PDB entry 5Y34 | X-ray diffraction, 1.32 A resolution | chains A and B of the 4 polymer chains in the assembly

Chain A:
Name: Hydrogenase
From: Hydrogenovibrio marinus
Notes: EC 1.12.5.1
UniProtKB: F2Z6J6 (F2Z6J6_HYDMR); residues 1-596 here = UniProt positions 1-596
Amino-acid sequence (596 residues; row label = number of the first residue in the row):
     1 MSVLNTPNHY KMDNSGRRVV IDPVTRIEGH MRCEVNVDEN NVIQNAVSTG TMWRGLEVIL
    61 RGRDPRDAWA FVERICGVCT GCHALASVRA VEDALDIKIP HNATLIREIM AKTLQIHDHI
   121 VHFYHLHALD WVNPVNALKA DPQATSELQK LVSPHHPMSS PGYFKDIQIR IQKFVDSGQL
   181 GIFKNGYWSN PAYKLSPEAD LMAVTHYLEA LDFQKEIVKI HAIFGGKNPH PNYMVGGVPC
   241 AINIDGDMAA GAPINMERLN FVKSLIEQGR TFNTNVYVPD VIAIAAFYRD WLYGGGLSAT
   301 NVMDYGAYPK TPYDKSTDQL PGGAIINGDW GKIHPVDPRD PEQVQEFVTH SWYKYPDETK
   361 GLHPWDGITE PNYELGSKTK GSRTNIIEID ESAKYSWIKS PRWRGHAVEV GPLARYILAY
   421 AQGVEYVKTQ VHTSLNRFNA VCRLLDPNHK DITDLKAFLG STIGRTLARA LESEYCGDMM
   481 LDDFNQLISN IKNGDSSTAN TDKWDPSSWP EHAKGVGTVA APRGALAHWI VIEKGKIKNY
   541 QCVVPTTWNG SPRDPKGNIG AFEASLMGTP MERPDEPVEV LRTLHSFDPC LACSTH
Not modelled in the structure: 1
Ion coordination: Mg2+: Glu-57, Cys-542; nickel (III) ion: Cys-76, Cys-79, Cys-590, Cys-593 (together with oxygen atom); carbonmonoxide-(dicyano) iron Fe: Cys-79, Cys-593 (together with oxygen atom)
Ligand contacts:
  - nickel (iii) ion / oxygen atom: Cys-76, Val-78, Cys-79, Arg-523, Cys-590, Cys-593
  - carbonmonoxide-(dicyano) iron (FCO): Cys-79, Cys-82, His-83, Ala-521, Pro-522, Arg-523, Leu-526, Val-544, Pro-545, Thr-546, Cys-590, Cys-593

Chain B:
Name: Membrane-bound hydrogenase small subunit
From: Hydrogenovibrio marinus
UniProtKB: F2Z6J5 (F2Z6J5_HYDMR); residues 1-283 here correspond to UniProt positions 41-323 (UniProt number = residue number + 40)
Amino-acid sequence (283 residues; row label = number of the first residue in the row):
     1 NKIAHAMETK PRTPVIWLHG LECTCCSESF IRSAHPLAKD VVLSMISLDY DDTLMAASGH
    61 AAEAILDEIK EKYKGNYILA VEGNPPLNQD GMSCIIGGRP FSEQLKRMAD DAKAIISWGS
   121 CASWGCVQAA KPNPTQATPV HKFLGGGYDK PIIKVPGCPP IAEVMTGVIT YMLTFDRIPE
   181 LDRQGRPKMF YSQRIHDKCY RRPHFDAGQF VEEWDDEGAR KGYCLYKVGC KGPTTYNACS
   241 TVRWNGGTSF PIQSGHGCIG CSEDGFWDKG SFYSRDTEMN AFG
Not modelled in the structure: 1-10
Ion coordination: fe4-s3 cluster Fe: Cys-23, Cys-25, Cys-26, Cys-121, Cys-126, Cys-158; 4Fe-4S cluster Fe: His-196, Cys-199, Cys-224, Cys-230; 3Fe-4S cluster Fe: Cys-239, Cys-258, Cys-261
Ligand contacts:
  - 3Fe-4S cluster (F3S): Ile-195, Thr-235, Asn-237, Cys-239, Trp-244, Phe-250, Pro-251, Cys-258, Ile-259, Gly-260, Cys-261, Ser-262
  - fe4-s3 cluster (SF3): Glu-22, Cys-23, Thr-24, Cys-25, Cys-26, Ser-27, Glu-82, Gly-119, Ser-120, Cys-121, Cys-126, Gly-157, Cys-158, Pro-159
  - 4Fe-4S cluster (SF4): Ile-195, His-196, Cys-199, Arg-201, Arg-202, Phe-205, Cys-224, Leu-225, Tyr-226, Cys-230, Gly-232, Pro-233, Ile-252

Interface between chain A and chain B:
Residue-residue contacts (200; chain A residue first):
  Val-20(A) / His-60(B)  hydrogen bond (backbone-side chain)
  Ile-21(A) / Ser-58(B)
  Asp-22(A) / Gly-59(B)
  Asp-22(A) / Ile-96(B)
  Asp-22(A) / Gly-97(B)  hydrogen bond (side chain-backbone)
  Asp-22(A) / Gly-98(B)  hydrogen bond (side chain-backbone)
  Pro-23(A) / Tyr-50(B)
  Pro-23(A) / Asp-52(B)
  Pro-23(A) / Ser-58(B)
  Pro-23(A) / Gly-59(B)  hydrogen bond (backbone-backbone)
  Pro-23(A) / Glu-63(B)
  Val-24(A) / Ser-58(B)
  Thr-25(A) / Asp-52(B)
  Thr-25(A) / Met-55(B)  hydrogen bond (side chain-backbone)
  Thr-25(A) / Ala-57(B)  hydrogen bond (side chain-backbone)
  Thr-25(A) / Ser-58(B)  hydrogen bond
  Arg-26(A) / Asp-52(B)  hydrogen bond (backbone-backbone)
  Arg-26(A) / Thr-53(B)
  Arg-26(A) / Leu-54(B)
  Arg-26(A) / Met-55(B)  hydrogen bond (side chain-backbone)
  Arg-26(A) / Ala-56(B)  hydrogen bond (side chain-backbone)
  Glu-28(A) / Cys-23(B)
  Glu-28(A) / Thr-24(B)  hydrogen bond
  His-30(A) / His-19(B)  hydrogen bond (side chain-backbone)
  His-30(A) / Gly-20(B)  hydrogen bond (side chain-backbone)
  His-30(A) / Asp-52(B)
  His-30(A) / Cys-94(B)
  His-30(A) / Ile-96(B)
  Arg-32(A) / Gly-98(B)
  Thr-51(A) / Ser-93(B)
  Thr-51(A) / Cys-94(B)
  Thr-51(A) / Ile-95(B)  hydrogen bond (backbone-backbone)
  Met-52(A) / Leu-21(B)  hydrophobic
  Met-52(A) / Glu-22(B)
  Met-52(A) / Ser-93(B)
  Trp-53(A) / Leu-21(B)
  Trp-53(A) / Ser-93(B)  hydrogen bond (backbone-backbone)
  Trp-53(A) / Pro-134(B)  hydrophobic
  Trp-53(A) / Thr-135(B)
  Arg-54(A) / Glu-22(B)
  Arg-54(A) / Cys-23(B)
  Arg-54(A) / Gln-128(B)
  Arg-54(A) / Pro-134(B)
  Arg-54(A) / Thr-135(B)
  Leu-56(A) / Val-127(B)  hydrophobic
  Val-58(A) / Pro-132(B)  hydrophobic
  Ile-59(A) / Val-127(B)
  Ile-59(A) / Gln-128(B)
  Ile-59(A) / Ala-130(B)
  Ile-59(A) / Lys-131(B)
  Ile-59(A) / Pro-132(B)
  Ile-59(A) / Pro-134(B)
  Arg-63(A) / Ala-130(B)
  Arg-63(A) / Lys-131(B)  hydrogen bond (side chain-backbone)
  Arg-63(A) / Trp-267(B)  hydrogen bond (side chain-backbone)
  Arg-63(A) / Asp-268(B)  salt bridge
  Arg-66(A) / Tyr-273(B)
  Asp-67(A) / Ser-271(B)  hydrogen bond
  Asp-67(A) / Phe-272(B)  hydrogen bond (side chain-backbone)
  Asp-67(A) / Tyr-273(B)
  Trp-69(A) / His-256(B)
  Trp-69(A) / Tyr-273(B)  hydrogen bond
  Ala-70(A) / Trp-267(B)
  Ala-70(A) / Phe-272(B)  hydrophobic
  Phe-71(A) / Val-127(B)  hydrophobic
  Phe-71(A) / Trp-267(B)  hydrophobic
  Phe-71(A) / Phe-272(B)  hydrophobic
  Arg-74(A) / Cys-23(B)
  Arg-74(A) / Val-127(B)
  Arg-74(A) / Cys-158(B)  hydrogen bond (side chain-backbone)
  Arg-74(A) / Trp-267(B)
  Ile-75(A) / Cys-23(B)
  Cys-76(A) / Cys-23(B)  hydrophobic
  Gly-77(A) / Cys-23(B)  hydrogen bond (backbone-backbone)
  Gly-77(A) / Cys-25(B)
  Gly-77(A) / Glu-28(B)
  Val-78(A) / Glu-28(B)
  His-117(A) / Glu-28(B)
  His-117(A) / Arg-32(B)  hydrogen bond
  His-125(A) / Leu-54(B)
  Leu-126(A) / Thr-53(B)
  Arg-170(A) / Asp-40(B)  salt bridge
  Arg-170(A) / Leu-43(B)
  Arg-170(A) / Ser-44(B)  hydrogen bond
  Phe-174(A) / Arg-12(B)
  Phe-174(A) / Val-42(B)
  Phe-174(A) / Leu-43(B)  hydrophobic
  Ser-177(A) / Arg-12(B)  hydrogen bond
  Gln-179(A) / Pro-11(B)
  Gln-179(A) / Arg-12(B)  hydrogen bond (side chain-backbone)
  Gln-179(A) / Ser-47(B)
  Gln-179(A) / Tyr-73(B)
  Gly-181(A) / Leu-48(B)
  Gly-181(A) / Met-55(B)
  Ile-182(A) / Leu-48(B)  hydrogen bond (backbone-backbone)
  Ile-182(A) / Leu-54(B)
  Ile-182(A) / Met-55(B)  hydrophobic
  Ile-182(A) / Ala-56(B)  hydrogen bond (backbone-backbone)
  Lys-184(A) / Ala-57(B)
  Lys-184(A) / Ile-65(B)
  Lys-184(A) / Glu-68(B)  salt bridge
  Lys-184(A) / Ile-69(B)
  Asn-185(A) / Ala-57(B)
  Asn-185(A) / Ala-61(B)
  Asn-185(A) / Ile-65(B)
  Tyr-187(A) / Ser-58(B)  hydrogen bond (side chain-backbone)
  Tyr-187(A) / Ala-61(B)
  Trp-188(A) / Ala-56(B)  hydrophobic
  Leu-211(A) / Lys-39(B)
  Asp-212(A) / Leu-37(B)
  Asp-212(A) / Lys-39(B)  salt bridge
  Gln-214(A) / Ile-31(B)  hydrogen bond (side chain-backbone)
  Gln-214(A) / Arg-32(B)  hydrogen bond
  Lys-215(A) / Arg-32(B)
  Lys-215(A) / Ser-33(B)
  Lys-215(A) / Leu-37(B)
  Val-218(A) / Arg-32(B)
  Val-218(A) / Asn-245(B)
  Lys-219(A) / Asn-245(B)
  Lys-219(A) / Thr-248(B)
  Ala-222(A) / Asn-245(B)
  Ala-222(A) / Thr-248(B)
  Ala-222(A) / Ser-249(B)  hydrogen bond (backbone-side chain)
  Ala-222(A) / Ser-254(B)  hydrogen bond (backbone-side chain)
  Ile-223(A) / Thr-248(B)
  Ile-223(A) / Ser-254(B)  hydrogen bond (backbone-side chain)
  Gly-226(A) / Trp-244(B)
  Gly-226(A) / Ser-249(B)
  Gly-226(A) / Phe-250(B)  hydrogen bond (backbone-backbone)
  Gly-226(A) / Pro-251(B)
  Gly-226(A) / Ser-254(B)  hydrogen bond (backbone-side chain)
  Lys-227(A) / Cys-158(B)  hydrogen bond (side chain-backbone)
  Lys-227(A) / Pro-159(B)
  Lys-227(A) / Trp-244(B)
  Lys-227(A) / Asn-245(B)
  Lys-227(A) / Pro-251(B)
  Lys-227(A) / Cys-261(B)
  Asn-228(A) / Arg-32(B)
  Asn-228(A) / Trp-244(B)
  Asn-228(A) / Asn-245(B)  hydrogen bond (backbone-side chain)
  Pro-229(A) / Cys-25(B)
  Pro-229(A) / Glu-28(B)
  Pro-229(A) / Ser-29(B)
  Pro-229(A) / Pro-159(B)
  His-230(A) / Cys-23(B)  hydrogen bond
  His-230(A) / Cys-25(B)
  His-230(A) / Cys-158(B)
  Asn-232(A) / Pro-251(B)
  Asn-232(A) / His-256(B)
  Tyr-233(A) / His-256(B)
  Tyr-233(A) / Tyr-273(B)
  Met-234(A) / Trp-214(B)  hydrophobic
  Pro-239(A) / Ser-254(B)
  Pro-239(A) / Gly-255(B)
  Pro-239(A) / His-256(B)
  Cys-240(A) / Ser-254(B)  hydrogen bond (backbone-backbone)
  Ala-241(A) / Asp-215(B)
  Ala-241(A) / Ala-219(B)
  Ile-242(A) / Arg-220(B)
  Asn-243(A) / Arg-220(B)  hydrogen bond (side chain-backbone)
  Asp-247(A) / Lys-221(B)  salt bridge
  Met-248(A) / His-204(B)
  Met-248(A) / Lys-221(B)
  Gly-251(A) / Gly-222(B)
  Ala-252(A) / Arg-220(B)
  Pro-253(A) / Arg-201(B)
  Pro-253(A) / Ala-219(B)
  Pro-253(A) / Gln-253(B)
  Pro-253(A) / Ser-254(B)
  Pro-253(A) / Gly-255(B)
  Arg-258(A) / Thr-248(B)  hydrogen bond (side chain-backbone)
  Arg-258(A) / Gln-253(B)
  Phe-261(A) / Thr-248(B)
  Tyr-373(A) / Gln-89(B)
  Tyr-373(A) / Met-92(B)
  Arg-383(A) / Asp-90(B)  salt bridge
  Arg-383(A) / Met-92(B)
  Thr-384(A) / Asp-90(B)
  Thr-384(A) / Met-92(B)
  Thr-384(A) / Gly-98(B)
  Thr-384(A) / Arg-99(B)
  Thr-384(A) / Pro-100(B)
  Asn-385(A) / Gly-98(B)
  Asn-385(A) / Arg-99(B)  hydrogen bond
  Ile-386(A) / Met-92(B)  hydrophobic
  Ile-386(A) / Gly-98(B)  hydrogen bond (backbone-backbone)
  Trp-397(A) / Gln-89(B)
  Trp-397(A) / Met-92(B)  hydrogen bond (side chain-backbone)
  Trp-397(A) / Ser-93(B)
  Ser-497(A) / Asp-215(B)
  Ser-497(A) / Arg-220(B)
  Thr-498(A) / Asp-215(B)  hydrogen bond (backbone-side chain)
  Ala-499(A) / Trp-214(B)  hydrophobic
  Ala-499(A) / Asp-215(B)
  Thr-501(A) / Glu-213(B)
  Thr-501(A) / Trp-214(B)
  Trp-504(A) / Trp-214(B)
  Trp-504(A) / Tyr-273(B)  hydrophobic
  Leu-581(A) / Ser-58(B)
  Ala-592(A) / Glu-22(B)
Other interface residues (no listed pair), chain A (96 interface residues in all): Ile-27, Gly-29, Gly-55, Leu-129, Ile-171, Phe-183, Gly-186, Tyr-207, Leu-208, Phe-224, Gly-225, Trp-352, Pro-371, Ser-496
Other interface residues (no listed pair), chain B (93 interface residues in all): Pro-14, Ala-34, Ala-38, Asp-49, Asp-51, Ala-62, Ala-64, Tyr-200, Tyr-223, Ile-259

Summary:
Chain A and chain B form an interface of 96 and 93 residues respectively, with 46 hydrogen bonds and 6 salt
bridges. Polar contacts include Arg-63(A)/Asp-268(B), Arg-170(A)/Asp-40(B) and Lys-184(A)/Glu-68(B). Bound to
chain A: nickel (iii) ion / oxygen atom and carbonmonoxide-(dicyano) iron.
Chain A is Hydrogenase and chain B is Membrane-bound hydrogenase small subunit, both from Hydrogenovibrio
marinus; the structure, Membrane-bound respiratory [NiFe]-hydrogenase from Hydrogenovibrio marinus in a
ferricyanide-oxidized condition, was determined by X-ray diffraction together with 3AYX and 3AYZ from the same
study.
